Entry 7POI (X-ray diffraction, 2.90 A resolution); this record covers chains A and B of the 4 polymer chains in the assembly.

Chain A (and B):
Name: Bone morphogenetic protein 10
Source organism: Homo sapiens
Notes: chain B of this document is another copy of the same molecule, construct and numbering; everything in this record applies to it too
UniProtKB: O95393 (BMP10_HUMAN); residue numbers follow UniProt; this construct covers 317-424
Chain sequence (108 residues; each row starts with the number of its first residue):
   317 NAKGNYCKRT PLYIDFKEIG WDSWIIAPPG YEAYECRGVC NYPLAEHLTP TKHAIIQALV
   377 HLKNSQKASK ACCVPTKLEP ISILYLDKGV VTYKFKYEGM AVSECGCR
Unresolved in the structure: 317-320
Disulfide bonds: Cys323-Cys389, Cys352-Cys421, Cys356-Cys423
What the authors report for this chain:
  - specificity-determining residues: Phe411 (citing earlier work)

Interface between chain A and chain B:
Disulfides between the chains: Cys388(A)-Cys388(B)
Contacting residue pairs - 63 pairs, chain A then chain B:
  Leu328(A) with Lys383(B); Ala384(B), hydrophobic
  Tyr329(A) with Lys383(B)
  Ile330(A) with Ile372(B), hydrophobic
  Glu334(A) with Lys379(B); Asn380(B), hydrogen bond; Lys383(B), salt bridge
  Ile335(A) with Ile372(B), hydrophobic; Leu375(B), hydrophobic
  Trp337(A) with Ile372(B), hydrophobic; Leu375(B)
  Tyr347(A) with Ile372(B)
  Ala349(A) with His369(B), hydrogen bond (backbone-side chain)
  Tyr350(A) with His369(B), hydrogen bond (backbone-side chain)
  Glu351(A) with Gln373(B); Ala384(B); Ser385(B), hydrogen bond (side chain-backbone)
  Arg353(A) with Ser385(B), hydrogen bond
  Thr367(A) with Leu394(B)
  Lys368(A) with Tyr413(B); Glu414(B); Gly415(B); Met416(B)
  His369(A) with Ala349(B), hydrogen bond (side chain-backbone); Tyr350(B), hydrogen bond (side chain-backbone); Leu394(B); Gly415(B), hydrogen bond (backbone-backbone); Met416(B); Val418(B)
  Ile372(A) with Ile330(B), hydrophobic; Ile335(B), hydrophobic; Trp337(B), hydrophobic; Tyr347(B); Met416(B), hydrophobic
  Gln373(A) with Glu351(B)
  Leu375(A) with Ile335(B), hydrophobic; Trp337(B)
  Val376(A) with Ile335(B), hydrophobic
  Lys379(A) with Glu334(B)
  Lys383(A) with Leu328(B); Tyr329(B); Glu334(B), salt bridge; Glu351(B)
  Ala384(A) with Leu328(B), hydrophobic; Glu351(B); Arg353(B)
  Ser385(A) with Glu351(B), hydrogen bond (backbone-side chain); Arg353(B)
  Cys388(A) with Cys388(B), disulfide; Val390(B), hydrophobic
  Val390(A) with Cys388(B), hydrophobic; Val390(B), hydrophobic
  Pro391(A) with Arg424(B)
  Leu394(A) with Thr367(B)
  Tyr413(A) with Lys368(B), hydrogen bond
  Glu414(A) with Lys368(B)
  Gly415(A) with Lys368(B); His369(B), hydrogen bond (backbone-backbone)
  Met416(A) with Lys368(B); His369(B); Ile372(B), hydrophobic
  Val418(A) with His369(B)
  Arg424(A) with Pro391(B)
Other interface residues (no listed pair), chain A (34 interface residues in all): Ile371, Gln382
Other interface residues (no listed pair), chain B (35 interface residues in all): Ile371, Val376, Ala417

Summary:
The interface between chain A and chain B involves 34 residues on one side and 35 on the other, with 1
disulfide bond, 11 hydrogen bonds and 2 salt bridges. Polar pairs include Glu334(A)-Lys383(B),
Glu334(A)-Asn380(B) and Ala349(A)-His369(B). From the paper: the specificity determinant Phe411(A).
Both chains are Bone morphogenetic protein 10 (Homo sapiens). Entry 7POI (Prodomain bound BMP10 crystal form
1) was determined by X-ray diffraction, deposited together with 7POJ, 7PPA, 7PPB and 7PPC.
